Entry 7P99 (X-ray diffraction, 1.80 A resolution); this record covers chains A and C.

[Chain A]
Molecule: SUMO-specific isopeptidase USPL1
Organism: Homo sapiens
Notes: EC 3.4.22.-
UniProt: Q5W0Q7 (USPL1_HUMAN); numbering as in UniProt (aligned over 213-516)
Amino-acid sequence (338 residues; row label = number of the first residue in the row):
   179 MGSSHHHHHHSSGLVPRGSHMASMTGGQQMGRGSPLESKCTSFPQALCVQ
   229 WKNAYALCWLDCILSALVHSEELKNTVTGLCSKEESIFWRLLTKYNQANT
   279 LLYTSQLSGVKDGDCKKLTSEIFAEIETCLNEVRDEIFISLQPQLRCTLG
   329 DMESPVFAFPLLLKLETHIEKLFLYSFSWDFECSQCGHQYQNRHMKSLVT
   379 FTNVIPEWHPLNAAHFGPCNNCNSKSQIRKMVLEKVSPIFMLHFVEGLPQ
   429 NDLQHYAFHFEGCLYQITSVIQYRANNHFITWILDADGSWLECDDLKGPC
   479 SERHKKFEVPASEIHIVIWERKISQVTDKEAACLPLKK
Disordered / not traced: 179-224, 285-295, 502-516
Sequence notes: initiating methionine (179); expression tag (180-212)
Ion coordination: Zn2+: Cys361, Cys364, Cys397, Cys400
Curated features (UniProtKB/Swiss-Prot):
  - active site: Cys236 (Nucleophile), His456 (Proton acceptor)
From the paper describing this entry:
  - catalytic residues: Cys236, His456, Asp472
  - contacts within the chain: His456-Asp472, Cys236-His456
  - specificity-determining residues: Arg324, Phe457 (by similarity / conservation)
  - mutagenesis - R324A: unchanged catalytic activity on SUMO1 substrates
  - specificity-determining residues: Phe335 (proposed by the authors, not directly observed)
  - mutagenesis - F457L, F457Y: decreased catalytic activity on all tested substrates
  - specificity-determining residues: Tyr451
  - mutagenesis - E331P, H493N: abolished catalytic activity with Small ubiquitin-related modifier (chain C)
  - mutagenesis - H421N, Y451F: decreased catalytic activity with Small ubiquitin-related modifier (chain C)
  - mutagenesis - R324A, F335A, N398A: decreased catalytic activity on SUMO2 substrates
  - mutagenesis - H493N: unchanged stability

[Chain C]
Molecule: Small ubiquitin-related modifier
Organism: Peromyscus maniculatus bairdii
UniProt: A0A6J0CIQ7 (A0A6J0CIQ7_PERMB); residues 15-95 here correspond to UniProt positions 19-99 (UniProt number = residue number + 4)
Amino-acid sequence (101 residues; each row starts with the number of its first residue; numbers below 1 keep their minus sign (Met-5 is residue -5)):
    -5 MGSSHHHHHHSSGLVPRGSHNDHINLKVAGQDGSVVQFKIKRHTPLSKLM
    45 KAYSERQGLSMRQIRFRFDGQPINETDTPAQLEMEDEDTIDVFQQQTGAV
    95 Y
Disordered / not traced: -5 to 16
Sequence notes: initiating methionine (-5); expression tag (-4 to 14); engineered mutation Ser48 (Cys52 in A0A6J0CIQ7), Ala93 (Gly97 in A0A6J0CIQ7)

[Interface between chain A and chain C]
Residue-residue contacts - 52 pairs, chain A then chain C:
  Tyr233(A) - Tyr95(C)
  Ala234(A) - Gly92(C)
  Ala234(A) - Ala93(C)  hydrogen bond (backbone-backbone)
  Ala234(A) - Tyr95(C)
  Cys236(A) - Gly92(C)
  Cys236(A) - Ala93(C)  covalent bond
  Trp237(A) - Gly92(C)
  Gln322(A) - Gln65(C)
  Gln322(A) - Pro66(C)
  Leu323(A) - Pro66(C)
  Arg324(A) - Pro66(C)  hydrogen bond (side chain-backbone)
  Arg324(A) - Ile67(C)
  Arg324(A) - Asn68(C)
  Arg324(A) - Asp71(C)  salt bridge
  Gly328(A) - Tyr95(C)
  Met330(A) - Thr91(C)
  Met330(A) - Gly92(C)
  Met330(A) - Ala93(C)
  Met330(A) - Val94(C)  hydrophobic
  Glu331(A) - Thr91(C)
  Glu331(A) - Gly92(C)  hydrogen bond (backbone-backbone)
  Ser332(A) - Gln90(C)
  Phe335(A) - Arg61(C)
  Phe335(A) - Phe87(C)  hydrophobic
  Leu339(A) - Gly64(C)
  Thr378(A) - Gln25(C)
  Thr378(A) - Phe87(C)
  Thr380(A) - Gln25(C)
  Thr380(A) - Asp26(C)
  His393(A) - Asp26(C)
  Gly395(A) - Asp26(C)
  Pro396(A) - Asp26(C)
  Pro396(A) - Ser28(C)
  Asn398(A) - Gly27(C)  hydrogen bond (side chain-backbone)
  Asn398(A) - Ser28(C)
  Asn398(A) - Val29(C)  hydrogen bond (side chain-backbone)
  Asn401(A) - Arg50(C)
  Arg407(A) - Gln25(C)
  Arg407(A) - Gly27(C)
  His421(A) - Gln90(C)  hydrogen bond
  Val423(A) - Gln88(C)
  Val423(A) - Gln90(C)  hydrogen bond (backbone-side chain)
  Tyr451(A) - Gln90(C)
  Tyr451(A) - Thr91(C)  hydrogen bond (side chain-backbone)
  Asn455(A) - Gly92(C)
  Asn455(A) - Ala93(C)
  Asn455(A) - Val94(C)  hydrogen bond (backbone-backbone)
  His456(A) - Ala93(C)
  Phe457(A) - Gln90(C)
  Phe457(A) - Thr91(C)
  Phe457(A) - Gly92(C)
  His493(A) - Gln90(C)
Interface residues without a listed pair, chain A (32 interface residues in all): Val334, Tyr368, Phe394, Asn454
Interface residues without a listed pair, chain C (25 interface residues in all): Arg59, Phe60, Leu76, Gln89
The authors on this interface:
  - specific contacts: Cys236(A)-Ala93(C) (covalent link), Arg324(A)-Asp71(C) (salt bridge), Met330(A)-Gly92(C), Ser332(A)-Gln90(C) (water-mediated contact), Phe335(A)-Pro66(C) (hydrophobic contact), Phe335(A)-Phe87(C) (hydrophobic contact), Phe335(A)-Arg59(C) (hydrophobic contact), Phe335(A)-Arg61(C) (hydrophobic contact), Asn398(A)-Gly27(C) (hydrogen bond), Asn398(A)-Ser28(C), His421(A)-Gln90(C) (hydrogen bond), Val423(A)-Gln90(C) (backbone contact), Tyr451(A)-Thr91(C) (hydrogen bond), Phe457(A)-Gly92(C), His493(A)-Gln90(C) (water-mediated contact)
  - interface residues, chain A: Cys236(A), Glu331(A)
  - hot spots on chain A (mutagenesis) - F457L, F457Y: decreased binding to SUMO2 DHA
  - hot spots on chain A (mutagenesis) - M330A: increased binding to SUMO2
  - hot spots on chain A (mutagenesis) - E331P, H493N: abolished binding to Small ubiquitin-related modifier (chain C)
  - hot spots on chain A (mutagenesis) - R324A, F335A, N398A: decreased binding to SUMO2 substrates
  - interface residues, chain C: Gly92(C)

[Overview]
32 residues of chain A face 25 of chain C across their interface; the contacts include 1 covalent bond, 9
hydrogen bonds and 1 salt bridge. Polar contacts include Arg324(A)-Asp71(C), Arg324(A)-Pro66(C) and
Asn398(A)-Gly27(C). The paper describes contacts between Cys236(A) and Ala93(C), Met330(A) and Gly92(C) and
Asn398(A) and Ser28(C) among others; a salt bridge between Arg324(A) and Asp71(C); water-mediated contacts
between Ser332(A) and Gln90(C) and His493(A) and Gln90(C). The paper reports catalytic residues Cys236(A),
His456(A) and Asp472(A); R324A, F335A and N398A of chain A reduce catalytic activity on SUMO2 substrates; 10
substitutions were tested in all.
Chain A is SUMO-specific isopeptidase USPL1 (Homo sapiens) and chain C is Small ubiquitin-related modifier
(Peromyscus maniculatus bairdii); the structure, Structure of human USPL1 in complex with SUMO2, was
determined by X-ray diffraction.
